2YK6 - chain A; structure by X-ray diffraction, 2.83 A resolution.

# Chain A
Protein: Cmp-N-acetylneuraminate-beta-galactosamide-alpha-2,3-sialyltransferase
Source organism: Neisseria meningitidis serogroup b
Notes: EC 2.4.99.-; fragment: delta29nst, residues 49-370
UniProtKB: P72097 (LST_NEIMB); residues 49-370 here = UniProt positions 49-370
Sequence (326 residues; numbered 49 to 374; the number before each row is that of its first residue):
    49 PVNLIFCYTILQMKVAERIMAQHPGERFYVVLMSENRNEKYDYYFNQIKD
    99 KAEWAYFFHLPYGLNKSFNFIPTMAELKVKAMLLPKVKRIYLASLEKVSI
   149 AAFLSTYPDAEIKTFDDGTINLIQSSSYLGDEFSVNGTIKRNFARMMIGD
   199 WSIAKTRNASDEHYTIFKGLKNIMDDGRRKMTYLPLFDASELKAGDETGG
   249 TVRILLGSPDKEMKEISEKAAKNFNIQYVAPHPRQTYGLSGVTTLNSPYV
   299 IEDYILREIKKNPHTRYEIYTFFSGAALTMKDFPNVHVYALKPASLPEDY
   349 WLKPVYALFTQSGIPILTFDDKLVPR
Not modelled in the structure: 374
Sequence notes: expression tag (371-374); variant Trp102 (Arg in P72097), Ala129 (Ser in P72097), Ile168 (Gly in P72097), Ala242 (Thr in P72097), Asn273 (Lys in P72097)
Residues lining bound ligands: CDP (cytidine-5'-diphosphate): Leu59, Asn117, Phe118, Thr167, Leu254, Gly255, Ala278, Pro279, His280, Pro281, Arg282, Val298, Ile299, Glu300, Ser322, Gly323, Ala324, Thr327
From the paper describing this entry:
  - binding site for CDP: Ala278, His280, Ile299, Glu300
  - catalytic residues: Asp258, His280
  - mutagenesis - E124A: decreased binding to donor substrate
  - mutagenesis - E124A: unchanged catalytic activity on donor substrate
  - mutagenesis - R282A: decreased catalytic activity
  - mutagenesis - D164N, D165N, D258N: abolished catalytic activity
  - mutagenesis - D258N: unchanged stability
  - mutagenesis - H280A: decreased catalytic activity on CMP-Neu5Ac
  - mutagenesis - D164N: decreased expression
  - catalytic residues: Arg282 (proposed by the authors, not directly observed)

# In short
Ligands of chain A: CDP. From the paper: catalytic residues Asp258, His280 and Arg282; D164N, D165N and D258N
abolish catalytic activity; 6 substitutions were tested in all.
Chain A is Cmp-N-acetylneuraminate-beta-galactosamide-alpha-2,3-sialyltransferase (Neisseria meningitidis
serogroup b); the structure, Structure of Neisseria LOS-specific sialyltransferase (NST), in complex with CDP,
was determined by X-ray diffraction (same publication as 2YK5 and 2YK7).
